3CML - chain A; structure by X-ray diffraction, 1.90 A resolution.

== Chain A ==
Protein: Erythrocyte membrane protein 1
Organism: Plasmodium falciparum
Notes: fragment: DBL3x domain
UniProtKB: Q6UDW7 (Q6UDW7_PLAFA); residues 1220-1580 here = UniProt positions 1220-1580
Chain sequence (362 residues; each row starts with the number of its first residue):
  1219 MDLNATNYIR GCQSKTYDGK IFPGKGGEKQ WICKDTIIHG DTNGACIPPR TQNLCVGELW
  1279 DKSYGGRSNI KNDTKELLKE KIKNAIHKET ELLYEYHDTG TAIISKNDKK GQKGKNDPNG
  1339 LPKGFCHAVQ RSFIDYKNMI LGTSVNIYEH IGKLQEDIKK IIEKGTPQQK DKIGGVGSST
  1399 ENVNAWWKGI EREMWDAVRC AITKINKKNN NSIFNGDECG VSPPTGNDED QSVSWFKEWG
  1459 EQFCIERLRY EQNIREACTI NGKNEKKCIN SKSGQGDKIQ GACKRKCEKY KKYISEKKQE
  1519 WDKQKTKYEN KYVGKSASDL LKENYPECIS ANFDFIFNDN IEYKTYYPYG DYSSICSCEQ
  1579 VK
Not modelled in the structure: 1219-1227, 1280-1284, 1328-1336, 1388-1396, 1486-1493, 1576-1580
Construct notes: initiating methionine (1219)
Disulfide bonds: Cys1230-Cys1273, Cys1251-Cys1264, Cys1344-Cys1437, Cys1462-Cys1546, Cys1476-Cys1501, Cys1505-Cys1574
Reported in the primary citation:
  - mutagenesis - K1507A: decreased binding to CSA

== In short ==
The paper reports that K1507A reduces binding to CSA.
Chain A is Erythrocyte membrane protein 1 (Plasmodium falciparum); the structure, Crystal Structure of the
DBL3x domain of the Plasmodium falcipurum VAR2CSA protein, was determined by X-ray diffraction (same
publication as 3CPZ).
